Entry 7MLU (electron microscopy, 4.10 A resolution (low resolution: residue-level contacts below are approximate; hydrogen-bond / salt-bridge calls are withheld)); this record covers chains G and B of the 15 polymer chains in the assembly.

# Chain G
Molecule: 3D1 Fab Heavy Chain
Organism: Rattus norvegicus
Notes: antibody fragment or engineered binder
Sequence (118 residues; row label = number of the first residue in the row):
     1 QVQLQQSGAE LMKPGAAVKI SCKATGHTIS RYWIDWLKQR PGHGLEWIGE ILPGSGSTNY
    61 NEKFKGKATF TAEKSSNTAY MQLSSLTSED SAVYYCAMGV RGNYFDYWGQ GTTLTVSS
Unresolved in the structure: 1, 117-118
Disulfides: Cys22-Cys96

# Chain B
Molecule: Glycine receptor alpha 1
Organism: Sus scrofa
UniProtKB: F1RQB7 (F1RQB7_PIG); residues -27 to 428 here correspond to UniProt positions 1-456 (UniProt number = residue number + 28)
Sequence (456 residues; row label = number of the first residue in the row; numbers below 1 keep their minus sign (Met-27 is residue -27)):
   -27 MYRFNTLRLY LWETIVFFSL AASKEAEAAR SASKPMSPSD FLDKLMGRTS GYDARIRPNF
    33 KGPPVNVSCN IFINSFGSIA ETTMDYRVNI FLRQQWNDPR LAYNEYPDDS LDLDPSMLDS
    93 IWKPDLFFAN EKGAHFHEIT TDNKLLRISR NGNVLYSIRI TLTLACPMDL KNFPMDVQTC
   153 IMQLESFGYT MNDLIFEWQE QGAVQVADGL TLPQFILKEE KDLRYCTKHY NTGKFTCIEA
   213 RFHLERQMGY YLIQMYIPSL LIVILSWISF WINMDAAPAR VGLGITTVLT MTTQSSGSRA
   273 SLPKVSYVKA IDIWMAVCLL FVFSALLEYA AVNFVSRQHK ELLRFRRKRR HHKSPMLNLF
   333 QEDEAGEGRF NFSAYGMGPA CLQAKDGISV KGANNTTTNP PPAPSKSPEE MRKLFIQRAK
   393 KIDKISRIGF PMAFLIFNMF YWIIYKIVRR EDVHNQ
Unresolved in the structure: -27 to 8, 309-387, 420-428
Disulfides: Cys138-Cys152, Cys198-Cys209
Glycans and other covalent adducts: N-acetylglucosamine (NAG) linked to Asn38
What the authors report for this chain:
  - post-translational modification sites: Asn38

# Interface between chain G and chain B
Residue-residue contacts (18):
  Arg31(G) with Thr199(B); Lys200(B); His201(B)
  Tyr32(G) with Thr199(B); His201(B)
  Trp33(G) with His201(B); Tyr202(B); Lys206(B)
  Leu52(G) with His201(B); Tyr202(B)
  Ser57(G) with Asn203(B)
  Gly99(G) with Lys206(B)
  Val100(G) with Met163(B); Thr199(B); His201(B)
  Arg101(G) with Met163(B)
  Gly102(G) with Lys206(B)
  Asn103(G) with Lys206(B)
Interface residues without a listed pair, chain B (8 interface residues in all): Gly205

# In short
10 residues of chain G face 8 of chain B across their interface. N-acetylglucosamine is covalently linked to
Asn38(B). From the paper: a modification site at Asn38(B).
Here chain G is 3D1 Fab Heavy Chain (Rattus norvegicus) and chain B is Glycine receptor alpha 1 (Sus scrofa).
Entry 7MLU (Cryo-EM reveals partially and fully assembled native glycine receptors,homomeric pentamer) was
determined by electron microscopy, deposited together with 7MLV and 7MLY.
